PDB entry 1QVC | X-ray diffraction, 2.20 A resolution | chains A and B of the 4 polymer chains in the assembly

# Chain A
Molecule: Single stranded DNA binding protein monomer
Organism: Escherichia coli
UniProt: P02339 (SSB_ECOLI); residues 1-145 here = UniProt positions 1-145
Chain sequence (145 residues; each row starts with the number of its first residue):
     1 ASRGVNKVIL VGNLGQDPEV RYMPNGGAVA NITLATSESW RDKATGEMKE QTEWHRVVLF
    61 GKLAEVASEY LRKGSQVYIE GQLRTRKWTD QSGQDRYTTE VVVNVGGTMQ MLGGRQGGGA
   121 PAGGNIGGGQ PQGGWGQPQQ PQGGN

# Chain B
Molecule: Single stranded DNA binding protein monomer
Organism: Escherichia coli
UniProt: P02339 (SSB_ECOLI); residues 201-345 here correspond to UniProt positions 1-145 (UniProt number = residue number - 200)
Chain sequence (145 residues; each row starts with the number of its first residue):
   201 ASRGVNKVIL VGNLGQDPEV RYMPNGGAVA NITLATSESW RDKATGEMKE QTEWHRVVLF
   261 GKLAEVASEY LRKGSQVYIE GQLRTRKWTD QSGQDRYTTE VVVNVGGTMQ MLGGRQGGGA
   321 PAGGNIGGGQ PQGGWGQPQQ PQGGN
Not modelled in the structure: 345

# How chain A and chain B interact
Contacting residue pairs - 46 pairs, chain A then chain B:
  Ala1(A) - Asn213(B)  hydrogen bond (backbone-side chain)
  Ala1(A) - Gln276(B)
  Arg3(A) - Thr236(B)
  Arg3(A) - Ser237(B)  hydrogen bond (backbone-backbone)
  Arg3(A) - Glu238(B)
  Arg3(A) - Ser239(B)
  Gly4(A) - Val211(B)
  Val5(A) - Ile209(B)
  Val5(A) - Leu210(B)
  Val5(A) - Val211(B)  hydrogen bond (backbone-backbone)
  Val5(A) - Thr236(B)
  Asn6(A) - Thr236(B)
  Asn6(A) - His255(B)  hydrogen bond
  Lys7(A) - Val208(B)
  Lys7(A) - Ile209(B)  hydrogen bond (backbone-backbone)
  Val8(A) - Lys207(B)
  Ile9(A) - Val205(B)
  Ile9(A) - Lys207(B)  hydrogen bond (backbone-backbone)
  Leu10(A) - Val205(B)
  Val11(A) - Gly204(B)
  Val11(A) - Val205(B)  hydrogen bond (backbone-backbone)
  Thr36(A) - Arg203(B)
  Thr36(A) - Val205(B)
  Thr36(A) - Asn206(B)
  Ser37(A) - Arg203(B)  hydrogen bond (backbone-backbone)
  Glu38(A) - Arg203(B)
  Glu38(A) - Gln282(B)
  Ser39(A) - Arg203(B)  hydrogen bond (backbone-side chain)
  Glu53(A) - Leu283(B)
  Glu53(A) - Arg284(B)
  Glu53(A) - Thr285(B)  hydrogen bond (side chain-backbone)
  His55(A) - Asn206(B)  hydrogen bond
  His55(A) - Leu283(B)
  Gln76(A) - Ala201(B)
  Gln82(A) - Glu238(B)
  Leu83(A) - Val208(B)  hydrophobic
  Leu83(A) - Glu253(B)
  Leu83(A) - His255(B)
  Leu83(A) - Leu283(B)  hydrophobic
  Arg84(A) - Glu253(B)
  Thr85(A) - Glu253(B)  hydrogen bond (backbone-side chain)
  Lys87(A) - Gln332(B)  hydrogen bond
  Gln94(A) - Gln332(B)
  Arg96(A) - Arg256(B)
  Arg96(A) - Gln332(B)
  Thr98(A) - Thr298(B)
Also at the interface, not in a pair above, chain A (26 interface residues in all): Ser2
Also at the interface, not in a pair above, chain B (27 interface residues in all): Ser202, Ala235

# Summary
26 residues of chain A face 27 of chain B across their interface, with 13 hydrogen bonds. Among the polar
pairs are Ala1(A)-Asn213(B), Asn6(A)-His255(B) and Ser39(A)-Arg203(B).
Both chains are Single stranded DNA binding protein monomer (Escherichia coli). Entry 1QVC (Crystal structure
analysis of single stranded DNA binding protein (ssb) from e.coli) was determined by X-ray diffraction (same
publication as 1EQQ).
